PDB entry 2RAR | X-ray diffraction, 1.52 A resolution | chain A

== Chain A ==
Molecule: Putative uncharacterized protein
Source organism: Bacteroides thetaiotaomicron
UniProtKB: Q8A090 (Q8A090_BACTN); numbering as in UniProt (aligned over 1-261)
Amino-acid sequence (261 residues; numbered 1 to 261; the number before each row is that of its first residue):
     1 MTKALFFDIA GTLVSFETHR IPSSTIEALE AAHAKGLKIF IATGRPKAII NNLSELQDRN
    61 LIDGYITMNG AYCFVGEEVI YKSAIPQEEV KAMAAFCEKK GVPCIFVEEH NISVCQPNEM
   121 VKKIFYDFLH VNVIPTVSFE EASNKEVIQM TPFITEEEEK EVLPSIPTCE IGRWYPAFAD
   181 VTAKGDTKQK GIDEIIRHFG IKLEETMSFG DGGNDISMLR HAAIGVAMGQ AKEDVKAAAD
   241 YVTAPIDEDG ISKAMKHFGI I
Construct notes: engineered mutation A10 (Asp in Q8A090)
Metal / ion sites: Mg2+: D8, A10, D211 (together with oxido(dioxo)vanadium); oxido(dioxo)vanadium V near D8 (its only coordinating residue here)
Ligand contacts: oxido(dioxo)vanadium (VN4): D8, I9, A10, A42, T43, G44, W174, K188, D211, N214
Reported in the primary citation:
  - binding site for oxido(dioxo)vanadium: D8
  - mutagenesis - R45A (kcat < 1 x 10-5 s-1): abolished catalytic activity
  - mutagenesis - R45K: decreased catalytic activity

== Summary ==
Chain A binds oxido(dioxo)vanadium. D8, A10 and D211 form the Mg2+ site. The paper reports a binding site for
oxido(dioxo)vanadium at D8; R45A abolishes catalytic activity.
Chain A is Putative uncharacterized protein (Bacteroides thetaiotaomicron); the structure, X-ray
Crystallographic Structures Show Conservation of a Trigonal-Bipyramidal Intermediate in a Phosphoryl-transfer
Superfamily, was determined by X-ray diffraction (same publication as 2RAV, 2RB5 and 2RBK).
